PDB entry 1D66 | X-ray diffraction, 2.70 A resolution | chains D and B of the 4 polymer chains in the assembly

== Chain D ==
Molecule: 19-nt DNA strand
Sequence (19 nucleotides; row label = number of the first residue in the row):
     1 CCGGAGGACA GTCCTCCGG

== Chain B ==
Molecule: Protein (GAL4)
Organism: Saccharomyces cerevisiae
UniProtKB: P04386 (GAL4_YEAST); residues 1-65 here = UniProt positions 1-65
Sequence (66 residues; row label = number of the first residue in the row):
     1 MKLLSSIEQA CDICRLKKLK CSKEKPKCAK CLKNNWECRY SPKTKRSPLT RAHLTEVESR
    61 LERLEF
Unresolved in the structure: 1-7, 65-66
Bound ions: Cd2+ site 1: Cys11, Cys28, Cys31, Cys38; Cd2+ site 2: Cys11, Cys14, Cys21, Cys28
Swiss-Prot annotation at these positions:
  - DNA-binding region: Cys11 to Cys38 (Zn(2)-C6 fungal-type)
  - binding site (Zn(2+)): Cys11, Cys14, Cys21, Cys28, Cys31, Cys38
  - mutagenesis: Pro26 (P26L: Loss of DNA-binding)

== How chain D and chain B interact ==
Contacting residue pairs (16):
  DT12(D) - Leu49(B)  sugar contact
  DC13(D) - Arg46(B)  salt bridge to the phosphate
  DC14(D) - Gln9(B)  sugar contact
  DC14(D) - Thr44(B)  phosphate contact
  DC14(D) - Arg46(B)  salt bridge to the phosphate
  DT15(D) - Gln9(B)  phosphate contact
  DT15(D) - Ala10(B)  hydrogen bond to the phosphate
  DT15(D) - Arg15(B)  salt bridge to the phosphate
  DC16(D) - Ala10(B)  phosphate contact
  DC16(D) - Lys18(B)  base contact
  DC16(D) - Leu19(B)  phosphate contact
  DC16(D) - Lys20(B)  phosphate contact
  DC16(D) - Cys21(B)  hydrogen bond to the phosphate
  DC16(D) - Lys23(B)  phosphate contact
  DC17(D) - Lys18(B)  hydrogen bond to the base
  DC17(D) - Lys20(B)  phosphate contact
Interface residues without a listed pair, chain B (12 interface residues in all): Lys43

== Overview ==
6 residues of chain D and 12 residues of chain B are in contact, with 3 hydrogen bonds and 3 salt bridges.
Among the polar pairs are DC17(D)-Lys18(B), DT15(D)-Ala10(B) and DC16(D)-Cys21(B). From UniProt: 6
Zn2+-binding residues and one mutagenesis site on chain B.
Here chain D is a 19-nt DNA strand and chain B is Protein (GAL4) (Saccharomyces cerevisiae). Entry 1D66 (DNA
recognition by GAL4: structure of a protein/DNA complex) was determined by X-ray diffraction.
